Entry 7SN9 (electron microscopy, 3.50 A resolution); this record covers chains C and K of the 42 polymer chains in the assembly.

== Chain C (and K) ==
Protein: Flagellin A
From: Sinorhizobium meliloti
Notes: chain K of this document is another copy of the same molecule, construct and numbering; everything in this record applies to it too
UniProtKB: P13118 (FLAA_RHIML); numbering as in UniProt (aligned over 1-395)
Sequence (395 residues; row label = number of the first residue in the row):
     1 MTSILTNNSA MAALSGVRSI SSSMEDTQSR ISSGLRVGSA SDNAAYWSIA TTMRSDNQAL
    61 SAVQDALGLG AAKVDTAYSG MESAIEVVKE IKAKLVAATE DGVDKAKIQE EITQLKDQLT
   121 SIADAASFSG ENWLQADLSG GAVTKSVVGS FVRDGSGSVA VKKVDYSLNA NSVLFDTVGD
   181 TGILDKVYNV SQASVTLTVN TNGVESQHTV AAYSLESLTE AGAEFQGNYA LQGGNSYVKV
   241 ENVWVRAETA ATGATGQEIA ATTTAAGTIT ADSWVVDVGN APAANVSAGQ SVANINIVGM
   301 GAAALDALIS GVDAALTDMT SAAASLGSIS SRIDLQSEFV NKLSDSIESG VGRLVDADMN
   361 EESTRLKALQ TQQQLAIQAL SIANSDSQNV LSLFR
Unresolved in the structure: 1
Differences from the reference sequence: conflict Gly-16 (Thr in P13118), Val-17 (Leu in P13118)

== Interface between chain C and chain K ==
Residue-residue contacts (9):
  Lys-94(C) / Asn-43(K)
  Ala-97(C) / Tyr-46(K)
  Val-103(C) / Ala-45(K)  hydrophobic
  Val-103(C) / Tyr-46(K)  hydrophobic
  Val-103(C) / Ile-49(K)  hydrophobic
  Lys-107(C) / Ser-48(K)  hydrogen bond
  Ile-108(C) / Ala-45(K)  hydrophobic
  Glu-111(C) / Asn-43(K)
  Glu-111(C) / Ala-44(K)  hydrogen bond (side chain-backbone)
Also at the interface, not in a pair above, chain C (9 interface residues in all): Gly-102, Asp-104, Glu-110
Also at the interface, not in a pair above, chain K (7 interface residues in all): Asp-42

== Overview ==
9 residues of chain C and 7 residues of chain K are in contact, with 2 hydrogen bonds. Among the polar pairs
are Lys-107(C)/Ser-48(K) and Glu-111(C)/Ala-44(K).
Chain C and chain K are both Flagellin A (Sinorhizobium meliloti); the structure, Cryo-EM structure of the
Sinorhizobium meliloti flagellar filament, was determined by electron microscopy, deposited together with
7SN4, 7SN7, 7SQD and 7SQJ.
